7XAM - chains A and D of the 34 polymer chains in the assembly; structure by electron microscopy, 3.50 A resolution.

[Chain A]
Molecule: 23S rRNA
From: Mycolicibacterium smegmatis MC2 155
Sequence (3120 nucleotides; each row starts with the number of its first residue):
     1 UAAGUGUUUAAGGGCGCAUGGUGGAUGCCUUGGCACUGGGAGCCGAUGAA
    51 GGACGUAGGAGGCUGCGAUAAGCCUCGGGGAGCUGUCAACCGAGCGUUGA
   101 UCCGAGGAUGUCCGAAUGGGGAAACCCGGCACGAGUGAUGUCGUGUCACC
   151 AGGCGCUGAAUAUAUAGGCGUCUGGGGGGAACGCGGGGAAGUGAAACAUC
   201 UCAGUACCCGUAGGAAGAGAAAACAAAAUGUGAUUCCGUGAGUAGUGGCG
   251 AGCGAAAGCGGAGGAUGGCUAAACCGUAUGCAUGUGAUACCGGGUAGGGG
   301 UUGUGUGUGCGGGGUUGUGGGACCUAUCUUUCCGGCUCUACCUGGCUGGA
   351 GGGCAGUGAGAAAAUGUUGUGGUUAGCGGAAAUGGCUUGGGAUGGCCUGC
   401 CGUAGACGGUGAGAGCCCGGUACGUGAAAACCCGACGUCUGUCUUGAUGG
   451 UGUUCCCGAGUAGCAGCGGGCCCGUGGAAUCUGCUGUGAAUCUGCCGGGA
   501 CCACCCGGUAAGCCUGAAUACUUCCCAGUGACCGAUAGCGGAUUAGUACC
   551 GUGAGGGAAUGGUGAAAAGUACCCCGGGAGGGGAGUGAAAGAGUACCUGA
   601 AACCGUGCGCUUACAAUCCGUCAGAGCCCUCGACGUGUCGUGGGGUGAUG
   651 GCGUGCCUUUUGAAGAAUGAGCCUGCGAGUCAGGGACAUGUCGCGAGGUU
   701 AACCCGGGUGGGGUAGCCGCAGCGAAAGCGAGUCUGAAUAGGGCGUAUCC
   751 ACACAAGAGUGUGUGGUGUAGUGGUGUGUUCUGGACCCGAAGCGGAGUGA
   801 UCUACCCAUGGCCAGGGUGAAGCGCGGGUAAGACCGCGUGGAGGCCCGAA
   851 CCCACUUAGGUUGAAGACUGAGGGGAUGAGCUGUGGGUAGGGGUGAAAGG
   901 CCAAUCAAACUCCGUGAUAGCUGGUUCUCCCCGAAAUGCAUUUAGGUGCA
   951 GCGUCGCAUGUUUCUUGCCGGAGGUAGAGCUACUGGAUGGCCGAUGGGCC
  1001 CCACAGGGUUACUGACGUCAGCCAAACUCCGAAUGCCGGUAAGUCCAAGA
  1051 GUGCGGCAGUGAGACGGCGGGGGAUAAGCUCCGUGCGUCGAGAGGGAAAC
  1101 AGCCCAGAUCGCCGGCUAAGGCCCCUAAGCGUGUGCUAAGUGGAAAAGGA
  1151 UGUGCAGUCGCGAAGACAACCAGGAGGUUGGCUUAGAAGCAGCCACCCUU
  1201 GAAAGAGUGCGUAAUAGCUCACUGGUCAAGUGAUUGUGCGCCGAUAAUGU
  1251 AGCGGGGCUCAAGCACACCGCCGAAGCCGCGGCAGCCAACGUGUUGGCUG
  1301 GGUAGGGGAGCGUCCUGCAUCCGGUGAAGCCGCCGAGUGAUCGAGUGGUG
  1351 GAGGGUGUGGGAGUGAGAAUGCAGGCAUGAGUAGCGAUUAGGCAAGUGAG
  1401 AACCUUGCCCGCCGAAAGACCAAGGGUUCCUGGGCCAGGCCAGUCCGCCC
  1451 AGGGUGAGUCGGGACCUAAGGCGAGGCCGACAGGCGUAGUCGAUGGACAA
  1501 CGGGUUGAUAUUCCCGUACCCGUGUAUGUGCGUCCAUGAUGAAUCAGCGG
  1551 UACUAACCAUCCAAAACCACCGUGACCGCACCUUUCGGGGUGUGGCGUUG
  1601 GUGGGGCUGCAUGGGACCUUCGUUGGUAGUAGUCAAGCGAUGGGGUGACG
  1651 CAGGAAGGUAGCCGUACCGGUCAGUGGUAAUACCGGGGUAAGCCUGUAGG
  1701 GAGUCAGAUAGGUAAAUCCGUCUGGCAUAUAUCCUGAGAGGUGAUGCAUA
  1751 GCCGAGUGAGGCGAAUUCGGUGAUCCUAUGCUGCCGAGAAAAGCCUCUAG
  1801 CGAGGACAUACACGGCCCGUACCCCAAACCAACACAGGUGGUCAGGUAGA
  1851 GAAUACUAAGGCGUACGAGUGAACUAUGGUUAAGGAACUCGGCAAAAUGC
  1901 CCCCGUAACUUCGGGAGAAGGGGGACCCACAUGGCGUGUAAGCCUUUACG
  1951 GCCCAAGCGUGAGUGGGUGGCACAAACCAGUGAGAAGCGACUGUUUACUA
  2001 AAAACACAGGUCCGUGCGAAGUCGCAAGACGAUGUAUACGGACUGACGCC
  2051 UGCCCGGUGCUGGAAGGUUAAGAGGACCCGUUAACUCCCUUUGGGGGUGA
  2101 AGCGGAGAAUUUAAGCCCCAGUAAACGGCGGUGGUAACUAUAACCAUCCU
  2151 AAGGUAGCGAAAUUCCUUGUCGGGUAAGUUCCGACCUGCACGAAUGGCGU
  2201 AACGACUUCUCAACUGUCUCAACCAUAGACUCGGCGAAAUUGCACUACGA
  2251 GUAAAGAUGCUCGUUACGCGCGGCAGGACGAAAAGACCCCGGGACCUUCA
  2301 CUACAACUUGGUAUUGGUGCUCGAUACGGUUUGUGUAGGAUAGGUGGGAG
  2351 ACUGUGAAGCUCACACGCCAGUGUGGGUGGAGUCGUUGUUGAAAUACCAC
  2401 UCUGAUCGUAUUGGGCCUCUAACCUCGGACCGUAUAUCCGGUUCAGGGAC
  2451 AGUGCCUGGUGGGUAGUUUAACUGGGGCGGUUGCCUCCUAAAAUGUAACG
  2501 GAGGCGCCCAAAGGUUCCCUCAACCUGGACGGCAAUCAGGUGUUGAGUGU
  2551 AAGUGCACAAGGGAGCUUGACUGCGAGACGGACAUGUCGAGCAGGGACGA
  2601 AAGUCGGGACUAGUGAUCCGGCACCUCUGAGUGGAAGGGGUGUCGCUCAA
  2651 CGGAUAAAAGGUACCCCGGGGAUAACAGGCUGAUCUUCCCCAAGAGUCCA
  2701 UAUCGACGGGAUGGUUUGGCACCUCGAUGUCGGCUCGUCGCAUCCUGGGG
  2751 CUGGAGCAGGUCCCAAGGGUUGGGCUGUUCGCCCAUUAAAGCGGCACGCG
  2801 AGCUGGGUUUAGAACGUCGUGAGACAGUUCGGUCUCUAUCCGCCGCGCGC
  2851 GUCAGAAGCUUGAGGAAACCUGUCCCUAGUACGAGAGGACCGGGACGGAC
  2901 GAACCUCUGGUAUACCAGUUGUCCCACCAGGGGCACGGCUGGAUAGCCAC
  2951 GUUCGGACAGGAUAACCGCUGAAAGCAUCUAAGCGGGAAACCUCUUCCAA
  3001 GACCAGGCUUCUCACCCUCUAGGAGGGAUAAGGCCCCCCGCAGACCACGG
  3051 GAUUGAUAGACCAGACCUGGAAGCCUAGUAAUAGGUGCAGGGAACUGGCA
  3101 CUAACCGGCCGAAAACUUAC
Unresolved in the structure: 1, 1562-1609, 2136-2144
Bound ions: Mg2+ site 1 near G13 (its only coordinating residue here); Mg2+ site 2: C28, G1354; Mg2+ site 3: C43, G214; Mg2+ site 4 near U56 (its only coordinating residue here); Mg2+ site 5 near U69 (its only coordinating residue here); Mg2+ site 6 near U117 (its only coordinating residue here); Mg2+ site 7: A159, U163; Mg2+ site 8: G191, U2467; Mg2+ site 9 near G191 (its only coordinating residue here); Mg2+ site 10: A196, C197; Mg2+ site 11 near G204 (its only coordinating residue here); Mg2+ site 12 near G217 (its only coordinating residue here); 233 more Mg2+ sites not listed

[Chain D]
Name: 50S ribosomal protein L3
From: Mycolicibacterium smegmatis MC2 155
Reference sequence: A0QSD1 (RL3_MYCS2); residue numbers follow UniProt; this construct covers 1-217
Amino-acid sequence (217 residues; numbered 1 to 217; the number before each row is that of its first residue):
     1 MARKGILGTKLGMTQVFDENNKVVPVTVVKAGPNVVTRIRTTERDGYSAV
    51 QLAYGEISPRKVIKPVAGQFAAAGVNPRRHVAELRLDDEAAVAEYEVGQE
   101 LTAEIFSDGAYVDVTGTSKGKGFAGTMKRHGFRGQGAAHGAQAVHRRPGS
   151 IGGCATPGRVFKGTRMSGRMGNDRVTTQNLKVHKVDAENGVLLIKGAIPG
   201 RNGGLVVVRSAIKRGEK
Unresolved in the structure: 1, 216-217

[How chain A and chain D interact]
Pairs across the interface (194):
  A858(A) - Gly140(D)  phosphate contact
  G859(A) - Gln142(D)  phosphate contact
  G859(A) - Ala143(D)  phosphate contact
  U861(A) - Gln142(D)  hydrogen bond to the base
  U1248(A) - Pro157(D)  base contact
  U1248(A) - Arg159(D)  hydrogen bond to the base
  U1248(A) - Phe161(D)  base contact
  A1872(A) - Phe123(D)  hydrogen bond to the sugar
  A1873(A) - Phe123(D)  sugar contact
  A1873(A) - Gly125(D)  sugar contact
  A1873(A) - Ser167(D)  sugar contact
  C1874(A) - Arg146(D)  salt bridge to the phosphate
  U1875(A) - Ala143(D)  phosphate contact
  U1875(A) - Val144(D)  phosphate contact
  U1875(A) - His145(D)  hydrogen bond to the phosphate
  U1875(A) - Arg146(D)  hydrogen bond to the phosphate
  U1875(A) - Arg147(D)  phosphate contact
  A1876(A) - Ala143(D)  phosphate contact
  A1876(A) - His145(D)  salt bridge to the phosphate
  C1888(A) - His139(D)  hydrogen bond to the base
  U1889(A) - His139(D)  sugar contact
  G1891(A) - His139(D)  hydrogen bond to the base
  C1893(A) - Ala138(D)  base contact
  C1893(A) - His139(D)  stacking on the base
  U2217(A) - Ala138(D)  sugar contact
  U2217(A) - His139(D)  sugar contact
  C2218(A) - Gly136(D)  phosphate contact
  C2218(A) - Ala137(D)  hydrogen bond to the phosphate
  A2222(A) - Arg146(D)  salt bridge to the phosphate
  C2248(A) - Arg159(D)  hydrogen bond to the phosphate
  G2249(A) - Arg159(D)  salt bridge to the phosphate
  G2256(A) - Thr156(D)  hydrogen bond to the base
  G2272(A) - Phe123(D)  base contact
  G2273(A) - Met166(D)  base contact
  G2273(A) - Ser167(D)  hydrogen bond to the sugar
  C2274(A) - Pro148(D)  phosphate contact
  C2274(A) - Ile151(D)  sugar contact
  A2275(A) - Arg147(D)  salt bridge to the phosphate
  A2275(A) - Gly149(D)  sugar contact
  A2275(A) - Ile151(D)  phosphate contact
  G2276(A) - Ser150(D)  phosphate contact
  G2276(A) - Ile151(D)  hydrogen bond to the phosphate
  G2276(A) - Gly152(D)  sugar contact
  G2276(A) - Gly153(D)  sugar contact
  G2276(A) - Cys154(D)  phosphate contact
  G2276(A) - Gly158(D)  hydrogen bond to the base
  G2276(A) - Arg159(D)  base contact
  G2276(A) - Val160(D)  base contact
  G2277(A) - Cys154(D)  phosphate contact
  G2277(A) - Ala155(D)  sugar contact
  G2277(A) - Gly158(D)  sugar contact
  U2735(A) - Arg133(D)  phosphate contact
  U2735(A) - Gly134(D)  sugar contact
  U2735(A) - Gln135(D)  sugar contact
  U2735(A) - Pro148(D)  hydrogen bond to the sugar
  U2735(A) - Gly149(D)  base contact
  U2735(A) - Ser150(D)  hydrogen bond to the base
  C2736(A) - Phe132(D)  sugar contact
  C2736(A) - Arg133(D)  salt bridge to the phosphate
  C2736(A) - Ser150(D)  hydrogen bond to the sugar
  G2737(A) - Phe132(D)  phosphate contact
  G2737(A) - Arg165(D)  salt bridge to the phosphate
  U2738(A) - Phe161(D)  sugar contact
  C2795(A) - Thr156(D)  hydrogen bond to the sugar
  A2796(A) - Cys154(D)  hydrogen bond to the phosphate
  A2796(A) - Ala155(D)  base contact
  A2796(A) - Thr156(D)  hydrogen bond to the phosphate
  G2798(A) - Ser150(D)  hydrogen bond to the base
  G2798(A) - Gly152(D)  hydrogen bond to the base
  G2798(A) - Gly153(D)  sugar contact
  G2798(A) - Cys154(D)  hydrogen bond to the sugar
  C2799(A) - Ser150(D)  hydrogen bond to the sugar
  C2799(A) - Gly152(D)  sugar contact
  C2799(A) - Gly153(D)  sugar contact
  C2799(A) - Cys154(D)  hydrogen bond to the phosphate
  G2802(A) - Gln135(D)  base contact
  G2802(A) - Val144(D)  sugar contact
  G2802(A) - Arg147(D)  salt bridge to the phosphate
  G2802(A) - Gly149(D)  sugar contact
  G2802(A) - Ser150(D)  base contact
  C2803(A) - Ala141(D)  sugar contact
  C2803(A) - Gln142(D)  phosphate contact
  C2803(A) - Val144(D)  sugar contact
  U2804(A) - His139(D)  phosphate contact
  U2804(A) - Gly140(D)  sugar contact
  U2804(A) - Gln142(D)  phosphate contact
  G2842(A) - Arg159(D)  sugar contact
  G2842(A) - Val160(D)  hydrogen bond to the sugar
  C2843(A) - Val160(D)  sugar contact
  C2843(A) - Lys162(D)  phosphate contact
  C2843(A) - Gly163(D)  phosphate contact
  C2843(A) - Thr164(D)  sugar contact
  C2843(A) - Met166(D)  base contact
  C2844(A) - Arg129(D)  hydrogen bond to the sugar
  C2844(A) - Lys162(D)  salt bridge to the phosphate
  C2844(A) - Gly163(D)  hydrogen bond to the phosphate
  C2844(A) - Thr164(D)  sugar contact
  C2844(A) - Met166(D)  hydrogen bond to the sugar
  C2844(A) - Ser167(D)  hydrogen bond to the sugar
  G2845(A) - Arg129(D)  salt bridge to the phosphate
  G2845(A) - Arg169(D)  hydrogen bond to the sugar
  C2846(A) - Arg169(D)  sugar contact
  A2857(A) - Val66(D)  sugar contact
  A2857(A) - Gln69(D)  base contact
  G2858(A) - Arg40(D)  base contact
  G2858(A) - Val66(D)  sugar contact
  C2859(A) - Arg40(D)  hydrogen bond to the base
  C2859(A) - Gln51(D)  hydrogen bond to the sugar
  C2859(A) - Val81(D)  sugar contact
  C2859(A) - Glu83(D)  hydrogen bond to the sugar
  U2860(A) - Tyr47(D)  hydrogen bond to the sugar
  U2860(A) - Ala82(D)  phosphate contact
  U2860(A) - Glu83(D)  hydrogen bond to the phosphate
  U2861(A) - Tyr47(D)  sugar contact
  U2861(A) - Arg85(D)  salt bridge to the phosphate
  G2862(A) - Arg85(D)  salt bridge to the phosphate
  A2903(A) - Ser118(D)  phosphate contact
  A2903(A) - Ile198(D)  sugar contact
  A2903(A) - Pro199(D)  sugar contact
  C2904(A) - Met13(D)  hydrogen bond to the sugar
  C2904(A) - Ser118(D)  phosphate contact
  C2904(A) - Lys119(D)  hydrogen bond to the phosphate
  C2904(A) - Ala197(D)  sugar contact
  C2904(A) - Ile198(D)  sugar contact
  C2904(A) - Pro199(D)  sugar contact
  C2904(A) - Gly200(D)  hydrogen bond to the phosphate
  C2905(A) - Met13(D)  sugar contact
  C2905(A) - Lys119(D)  phosphate contact
  U2906(A) - Met13(D)  base contact
  U2906(A) - Thr14(D)  sugar contact
  U2906(A) - Gln15(D)  hydrogen bond to the sugar
  U2906(A) - Pro25(D)  base contact
  C2907(A) - Gln15(D)  sugar contact
  C2947(A) - Lys119(D)  salt bridge to the phosphate
  C2947(A) - Lys128(D)  phosphate contact
  C2948(A) - Lys121(D)  salt bridge to the phosphate
  C2948(A) - Lys128(D)  salt bridge to the phosphate
  U2952(A) - Pro25(D)  sugar contact
  U2953(A) - Leu180(D)  sugar contact
  U2953(A) - Lys195(D)  sugar contact
  U2953(A) - Gly196(D)  sugar contact
  C2954(A) - Gln178(D)  hydrogen bond to the sugar
  C2954(A) - Asn179(D)  sugar contact
  C2954(A) - Lys195(D)  phosphate contact
  G2955(A) - Asn179(D)  hydrogen bond to the phosphate
  G2955(A) - Lys213(D)  phosphate contact
  G2956(A) - Lys213(D)  salt bridge to the phosphate
  A2957(A) - Lys213(D)  base contact
  U2995(A) - Gln178(D)  hydrogen bond to the sugar
  U2995(A) - Lys213(D)  hydrogen bond to the sugar
  U2996(A) - Thr176(D)  phosphate contact
  U2996(A) - Gln178(D)  sugar contact
  C2997(A) - Arg174(D)  salt bridge to the phosphate
  C2997(A) - Thr176(D)  hydrogen bond to the phosphate
  C2998(A) - Arg174(D)  phosphate contact
  G3007(A) - Arg40(D)  base contact
  C3008(A) - Arg38(D)  hydrogen bond to the sugar
  C3008(A) - Arg40(D)  hydrogen bond to the base
  C3008(A) - Arg44(D)  hydrogen bond to the phosphate
  C3008(A) - Asp45(D)  hydrogen bond to the sugar
  U3009(A) - Arg38(D)  sugar contact
  U3009(A) - Arg44(D)  salt bridge to the phosphate
  U3009(A) - Gln69(D)  hydrogen bond to the base
  U3010(A) - Pro65(D)  hydrogen bond to the sugar
  U3010(A) - Gly68(D)  sugar contact
  U3010(A) - Gln69(D)  hydrogen bond to the sugar
  C3011(A) - Lys64(D)  sugar contact
  U3012(A) - Lys64(D)  salt bridge to the phosphate
  A3031(A) - Lys64(D)  phosphate contact
  G3032(A) - Ile63(D)  phosphate contact
  G3032(A) - Lys64(D)  hydrogen bond to the phosphate
  G3033(A) - Ile63(D)  phosphate contact
  C3041(A) - Lys119(D)  hydrogen bond to the base
  C3041(A) - Arg201(D)  sugar contact
  A3042(A) - Gly120(D)  phosphate contact
  A3042(A) - Asn172(D)  hydrogen bond to the phosphate
  A3042(A) - Arg201(D)  salt bridge to the phosphate
  G3043(A) - Gly120(D)  phosphate contact
  G3043(A) - Lys121(D)  hydrogen bond to the phosphate
  G3043(A) - Gly122(D)  hydrogen bond to the phosphate
  G3043(A) - Arg169(D)  phosphate contact
  G3043(A) - Asn172(D)  hydrogen bond to the phosphate
  A3044(A) - Gly122(D)  phosphate contact
  A3044(A) - Phe123(D)  hydrogen bond to the phosphate
  C3046(A) - Arg169(D)  base contact
  A3047(A) - Arg169(D)  base contact
  G3050(A) - Arg79(D)  phosphate contact
  G3051(A) - Lys61(D)  salt bridge to the phosphate
  G3051(A) - Arg79(D)  salt bridge to the phosphate
  A3052(A) - Arg60(D)  salt bridge to the phosphate
  A3052(A) - Lys61(D)  phosphate contact
  U3053(A) - Arg60(D)  salt bridge to the phosphate
  U3054(A) - Arg60(D)  hydrogen bond to the sugar
  G3055(A) - Arg60(D)  sugar contact
Other interface residues (no listed pair), chain A (94 interface residues in all): G860, G1249, A2221, C2223, G2805, U2835, A2856, A2902, C3045
Other interface residues (no listed pair), chain D (93 interface residues in all): Lys10, Ala72, Ala124, Met127, Gly168, Met170, Val175, Thr177, Asn202, Ile212

[In short]
94 residues of chain A and 93 residues of chain D are in contact, with 59 hydrogen bonds, 24 salt bridges and
1 aromatic stacking contact. Among the polar pairs are U861(A)-Gln142(D), U1248(A)-Arg159(D) and
C1888(A)-His139(D). C28(A) and G1354(A) form the Mg2+ site 2.
Here chain A is 23S rRNA and chain D is 50S ribosomal protein L3, both from Mycolicibacterium smegmatis MC2
155. Entry 7XAM (Mycobacterium smegmatis 50S ribosomal subunit from Stationary phase of growth) was determined
by electron microscopy (same publication as 7Y41).
